PDB entry 3OYH | X-ray diffraction, 2.74 A resolution | chains A and C of the 4 polymer chains in the assembly

Chain A:
Name: PFV integrase
From: Human spumaretrovirus
Notes: fragment: to 1143
UniProt: P14350 (POL_FOAMV); residues 1-392 here correspond to UniProt positions 752-1143 (UniProt number = residue number + 751)
Sequence (395 residues; each row starts with the number of its first residue; numbers below 1 keep their minus sign (Gly-2 is residue -2)):
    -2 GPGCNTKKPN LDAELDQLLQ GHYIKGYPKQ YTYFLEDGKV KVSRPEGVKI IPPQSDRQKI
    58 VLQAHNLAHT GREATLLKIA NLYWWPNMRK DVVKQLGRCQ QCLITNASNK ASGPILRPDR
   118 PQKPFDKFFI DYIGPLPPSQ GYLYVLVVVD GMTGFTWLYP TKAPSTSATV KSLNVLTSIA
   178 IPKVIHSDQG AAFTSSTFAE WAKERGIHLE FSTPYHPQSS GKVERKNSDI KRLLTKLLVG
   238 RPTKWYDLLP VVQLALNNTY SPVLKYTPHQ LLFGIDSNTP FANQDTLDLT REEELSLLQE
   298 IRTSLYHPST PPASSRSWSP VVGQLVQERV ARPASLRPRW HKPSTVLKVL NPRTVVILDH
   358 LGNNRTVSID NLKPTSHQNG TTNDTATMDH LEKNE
Unresolved in the structure: -2 to 7, 376-392
Construct notes: expression tag (-2 to 0); variant Ser217 (Gly968 in P14350), Gly218 (Ser969 in P14350)
Metal / ion sites: Zn2+: His62, His66, Cys96, Cys99; Mg2+ site 1: Asp128, Asp185 (together with magnesium); Mg2+ site 2: Asp128, Glu221 (together with magnesium)
Ligand contacts:
  - magnesium: Asp128, Tyr129, Asp185, Gln186, Gly187, Tyr212, Pro214, Gln215, Glu221
  - magnesium (ZYN; 6-(3-chloro-4-fluorobenzyl)-4-hydroxy-N,N-dimethyl-2-(1-methylethyl)-3,5-dioxo-2,3,5,6,7,8-hexahydro-2,6-naphthyridine-1-carboxamide): Asp128, Tyr129, Asp185, Gln186, Gly187, Tyr212, Pro214, Gln215, Glu221
Swiss-Prot annotation at these positions:
  - binding site (Mg(2+)): Asp123, Asp185
What the authors report for this chain:
  - mutagenesis - S217Q, N224H: decreased catalytic activity
  - mutagenesis - S217H: increased catalytic activity

Chain C:
Molecule: 19-nt DNA strand
Sequence (19 nucleotides; row label = number of the first residue in the row):
     1 ATTGTCATGG AATTTCGCA

How chain A and chain C interact:
Contacting residue pairs (44; chain A residue first):
  Ile112(A) - DG4(C)  phosphate contact
  Ile112(A) - DT5(C)  base contact
  Leu113(A) - DT3(C)  base contact
  Leu113(A) - DG4(C)  hydrogen bond to the phosphate
  Arg114(A) - DG4(C)  sugar contact
  Arg114(A) - DT5(C)  salt bridge to the phosphate
  Pro115(A) - DT3(C)  base contact
  Pro115(A) - DG4(C)  phosphate contact
  Pro115(A) - DT5(C)  phosphate contact
  Lys124(A) - DT3(C)  base contact
  His183(A) - DT3(C)  salt bridge to the phosphate
  Glu207(A) - DT2(C)  phosphate contact
  Glu207(A) - DT3(C)  base contact
  Phe208(A) - DT2(C)  sugar contact
  Phe208(A) - DT3(C)  phosphate contact
  Ser209(A) - DT3(C)  phosphate contact
  Thr210(A) - DT2(C)  phosphate contact
  Thr210(A) - DT3(C)  hydrogen bond to the phosphate
  His213(A) - DG4(C)  salt bridge to the phosphate
  Gln215(A) - DG4(C)  sugar contact
  Ser216(A) - DT3(C)  hydrogen bond to the phosphate
  Gly218(A) - DG4(C)  hydrogen bond to the base
  Gly218(A) - DT5(C)  sugar contact
  Lys219(A) - DT5(C)  sugar contact
  Lys219(A) - DC6(C)  salt bridge to the phosphate
  Glu221(A) - DG4(C)  base contact
  Arg222(A) - DG4(C)  base contact
  Arg222(A) - DT5(C)  hydrogen bond to the base
  Arg222(A) - DC6(C)  hydrogen bond to the base
  Arg222(A) - DA7(C)  hydrogen bond to the sugar
  Asp226(A) - DA7(C)  sugar contact
  Arg229(A) - DA7(C)  hydrogen bond to the phosphate
  Arg229(A) - DT8(C)  salt bridge to the phosphate
  Ser258(A) - DA7(C)  hydrogen bond to the phosphate
  Pro259(A) - DA7(C)  phosphate contact
  Pro259(A) - DT8(C)  base contact
  Lys345(A) - DA1(C)  base contact
  Leu347(A) - DA1(C)  base contact
  Leu347(A) - DT2(C)  base contact
  Asn348(A) - DT2(C)  hydrogen bond to the base
  Asn348(A) - DT3(C)  hydrogen bond to the sugar
  Arg350(A) - DG4(C)  salt bridge to the phosphate
  Thr351(A) - DT3(C)  hydrogen bond to the sugar
  Thr363(A) - DA1(C)  base contact
Also at the interface, not in a pair above, chain A (30 interface residues in all): Arg117, His205, Val353

Summary:
30 residues of chain A and 8 residues of chain C are in contact, with 12 hydrogen bonds and 6 salt bridges.
Polar contacts include Gly218(A)-DG4(C), Arg222(A)-DT5(C) and Arg222(A)-DC6(C). Ligands of chain A: magnesium.
From the paper: S217Q and N224H of chain A reduce catalytic activity; S217H of chain A increases catalytic
activity.
Chain A is PFV integrase (Human spumaretrovirus) and chain C is a 19-nt DNA strand; the structure, Crystal
structure of the Prototype Foamy Virus (PFV) intasome in complex with magnesium and the INSTI ..., was
determined by X-ray diffraction together with 3OYA, 3OYB, 3OYC, 3OYD, 3OYE, 3OYF and 4 further entries from
the same study.
